PDB entry 4AO7 | X-ray diffraction, 1.85 A resolution | chain A

Chain A:
Name: Esterase
Chain sequence (259 residues; row label = number of the first residue in the row; numbers below 1 keep their minus sign (Met-11 is residue -11)):
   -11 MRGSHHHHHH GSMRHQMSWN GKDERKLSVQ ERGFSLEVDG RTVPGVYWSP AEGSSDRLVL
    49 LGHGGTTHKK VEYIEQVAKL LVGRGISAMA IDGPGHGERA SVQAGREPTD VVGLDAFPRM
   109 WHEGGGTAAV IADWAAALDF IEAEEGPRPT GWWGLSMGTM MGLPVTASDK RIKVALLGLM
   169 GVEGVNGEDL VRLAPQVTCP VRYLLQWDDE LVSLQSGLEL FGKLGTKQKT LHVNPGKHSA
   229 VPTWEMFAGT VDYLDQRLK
Unresolved in the structure: -11 to 4, 53-59, 84-96
Sequence notes: expression tag (-11 to 0)
Ion coordination: Zn2+ site 1 near His51 (its only coordinating residue here); Zn2+ site 2 near Glu198 (its only coordinating residue here); Zn2+ site 3: His220, Glu233

Overview:
The Zn2+ site 3 is built by His220 and Glu233.
Chain A is Esterase; the structure, Zinc bound structure of a novel cold-adapted esterase from an Arctic
intertidal metagenomic library, was determined by X-ray diffraction (same publication as 4AO6 and 4AO8).
